Entry 4GUI (X-ray diffraction, 1.78 A resolution); this record covers chains A and B.

# Chain A (and B)
Molecule: 3-dehydroquinate dehydratase
Source organism: Salmonella enterica subsp. enterica serovar Typhimurium
Notes: EC 4.2.1.10; chain B of this document is another copy of the same molecule, construct and numbering; everything in this record applies to it too
Reference sequence: P58687 (AROD_SALTY); numbering as in UniProt (aligned over 1-252)
Amino-acid sequence (255 residues; numbered -2 to 252; the number before each row is that of its first residue; numbers below 1 keep their minus sign (Ser-2 is residue -2)):
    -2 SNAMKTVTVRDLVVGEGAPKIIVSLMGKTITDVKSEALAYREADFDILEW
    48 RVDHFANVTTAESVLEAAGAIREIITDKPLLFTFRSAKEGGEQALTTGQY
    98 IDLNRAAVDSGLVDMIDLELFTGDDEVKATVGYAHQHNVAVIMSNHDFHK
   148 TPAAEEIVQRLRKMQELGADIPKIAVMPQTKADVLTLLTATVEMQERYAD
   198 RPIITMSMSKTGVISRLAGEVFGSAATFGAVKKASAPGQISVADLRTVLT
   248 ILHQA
Not modelled in the structure: -2 to 1
Sequence notes: expression tag (-2 to 0)
Curated features (UniProtKB/Swiss-Prot):
  - active site: His143 (Proton donor/acceptor), Lys170 (Schiff-base intermediate with substrate)
  - binding site (3-dehydroquinate): Ser21, Glu46 to Arg48, Arg82, Arg213, Ser232, Gln236
  - mutagenesis: Glu86 (E86A: Very strong reduction of the catalytic efficiency and almost the same affinity for 3-dehydroquinate ...), Lys170 (K170M: Abolishes enzyme activity and 1.5-fold reduction of the affinity for 3-dehydroquinate), Ser232 (S232A: Reduces enzyme activity 50-fold), Gln236 (Q236A: Nearly abolishes enzyme activity)
Metal / ion sites: Ni2+ site 1 near His134 (its only coordinating residue here); Ni2+ site 2 near His250 (its only coordinating residue here)
Small-molecule neighbours: Quinic acid (QIC; (1S,3R,4S,5R)-1,3,4,5-tetrahydroxycyclohexanecarboxylic acid): Ser21, Glu46, Arg48, Thr80, Arg82, His143, Lys170, Ala172, Met203, Met205, Arg213, Phe225, Ser232, Ala233, Gln236
Reported in the primary citation:
  - catalytic residues: Lys170 (citing earlier work)
  - conformationally variable residues (loop rearrangement, side-chain flip): Lys170, Val228 to Gln236
  - binding site for Quinic acid: Arg82, His143, Lys170

# Chain A / chain B interface
Contacting residue pairs (36):
  Lys178(A) - Glu193(B)
  Lys178(A) - Val218(B)  hydrogen bond (side chain-backbone)
  Lys178(A) - Phe219(B)
  Leu182(A) - Leu185(B)  hydrophobic
  Leu182(A) - Thr186(B)
  Leu182(A) - Phe219(B)  hydrophobic
  Leu185(A) - Leu182(B)  hydrophobic
  Thr186(A) - Leu182(B)
  Lys207(A) - Ala252(B)
  Thr208(A) - Val218(B)
  Ile211(A) - Ile211(B)  hydrophobic
  Ile211(A) - Ala215(B)  hydrophobic
  Ile211(A) - Phe219(B)  hydrophobic
  Leu214(A) - Leu249(B)  hydrophobic
  Ala215(A) - Ile211(B)  hydrophobic
  Val218(A) - Lys178(B)  hydrogen bond (backbone-side chain)
  Val218(A) - Thr208(B)
  Phe219(A) - Lys178(B)
  Phe219(A) - Val181(B)  hydrophobic
  Phe219(A) - Leu182(B)  hydrophobic
  Phe219(A) - Ile211(B)  hydrophobic
  Ile237(A) - Ile248(B)  hydrophobic
  Asp241(A) - Ile248(B)
  Thr244(A) - Thr244(B)
  Val245(A) - Val245(B)  hydrophobic
  Val245(A) - Ile248(B)  hydrophobic
  Ile248(A) - Ile237(B)  hydrophobic
  Ile248(A) - Asp241(B)
  Ile248(A) - Val245(B)  hydrophobic
  Leu249(A) - Lys207(B)  hydrogen bond (backbone-side chain)
  Leu249(A) - Val210(B)  hydrophobic
  Leu249(A) - Leu214(B)  hydrophobic
  His250(A) - Lys207(B)  hydrogen bond (backbone-side chain)
  Ala252(A) - Lys207(B)  hydrogen bond (backbone-side chain)
  Ala252(A) - Val210(B)  hydrophobic
  Ala252(A) - Gly235(B)  hydrogen bond (backbone-backbone)
Interface residues without a listed pair, chain A (23 interface residues in all): Ala179, Val181, Val189, Val210
Interface residues without a listed pair, chain B (26 interface residues in all): Val189, Ala233, Pro234, Gln236

# Overview
The interface between chain A and chain B involves 23 residues on one side and 26 on the other, with 6
hydrogen bonds. Polar contacts include Lys178(A)-Val218(B), Leu249(A)-Lys207(B) and His250(A)-Lys207(B). Bound
to chain A: Quinic acid. From the paper: the catalytic residue Lys170(A); a binding site for Quinic acid at
Arg82(A), His143(A) and Lys170(A).
Both chains are 3-dehydroquinate dehydratase (Salmonella enterica subsp. enterica serovar Typhimurium). Entry
4GUI (1.78 Angstrom Crystal Structure of the Salmonella enterica 3-Dehydroquinate Dehydratase (aroD) in
Complex with Quinate) was determined by X-ray diffraction together with 4IUO and 4GUJ from the same study.
